PDB entry 2VOF | X-ray diffraction, 1.80 A resolution | chains B and D of the 4 polymer chains in the assembly

[Chain B (and D)]
Molecule: Bcl-2-binding component 3
Source organism: Mus musculus
Notes: fragment: bh3-domain, residues 130-155; chain D of this document is another copy of the same molecule, construct and numbering; everything in this record applies to it too
UniProt: Q99ML1 (BBC3_MOUSE); numbering as in UniProt (aligned over 130-155)
Sequence (26 residues; numbered 130 to 155; the number before each row is that of its first residue):
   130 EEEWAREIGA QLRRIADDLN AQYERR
Unresolved in the structure: 130, 154-155 (chain D: 130-131, 154-155)
Construct notes: engineered mutation Ile144 (Met in Q99ML1)
UniProt features mapped onto this chain:
  - motif: Ile137 to Gln151 (BH3)
From the paper describing this entry:
  - mutagenesis - M144I (KD < 1 nM): unchanged binding to Bcl-2-related protein A1

[Interface between chain B and chain D]
Pairs across the interface (18; chain B residue first):
  Glu132(B) with Glu153(D)
  Arg135(B) with Glu153(D), salt bridge
  Glu136(B) with Ala150(D); Gln151(D); Glu153(D), hydrogen bond (side chain-backbone)
  Ala139(B) with Asp147(D); Ala150(D), hydrophobic; Gln151(D)
  Gln140(B) with Gln151(D), hydrogen bond
  Arg142(B) with Asp147(D), salt bridge
  Arg143(B) with Ile144(D); Asp147(D), hydrogen bond (backbone-side chain); Leu148(D); Gln151(D), hydrogen bond
  Asp146(B) with Gln140(D); Arg143(D)
  Asp147(B) with Gln140(D), hydrogen bond; Ile144(D)
Other interface residues (no listed pair), chain D (9 interface residues in all): Tyr152

[Summary]
The chain B/chain D interface involves 9 residues from each chain, with 5 hydrogen bonds and 2 salt bridges.
Among the polar pairs are Arg135(B)-Glu153(D), Arg142(B)-Asp147(D) and Glu136(B)-Glu153(D). The paper reports
that M144I of chain B leaves binding to Bcl-2-related protein A1 unchanged.
Both chains are Bcl-2-binding component 3 (Mus musculus). Entry 2VOF (Structure of mouse A1 bound to the Puma
BH3-domain) was determined by X-ray diffraction (same publication as 2VOG, 2VOH and 2VOI).
